7ACS - chains A and C of the 3 polymer chains in the assembly; structure by solution NMR.

[Chain A]
Name: Nucleoprotein
From: Severe acute respiratory syndrome coronavirus 2
Reference sequence: P0DTC9 (NCAP_SARS2); residues 4-140 here correspond to UniProt positions 44-180 (UniProt number = residue number + 40)
Chain sequence (140 residues; numbered 1 to 140; the number before each row is that of its first residue):
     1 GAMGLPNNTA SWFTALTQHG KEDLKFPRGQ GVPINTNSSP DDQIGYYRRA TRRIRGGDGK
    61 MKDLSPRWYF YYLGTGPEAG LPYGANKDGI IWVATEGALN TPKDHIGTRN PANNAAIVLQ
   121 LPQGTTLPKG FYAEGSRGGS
Construct notes: expression tag (1-3)
Reported in the primary citation:
  - binding site for the 7-nt RNA strand: Ser-65, Tyr-132

[Chain C]
Molecule: 7-nt RNA strand
Sequence (7 nucleotides; row label = number of the first residue in the row):
     8 GUCAGUG

[How chain A and chain C interact]
Pairs across the interface (15; chain A residue first):
  Arg-52(A) with C10(C), phosphate contact
  Ile-54(A) with G12(C), base contact
  Lys-60(A) with G14(C), phosphate contact
  Met-61(A) with G14(C), base contact
  Lys-62(A) with G12(C), base contact; U13(C), base contact; G14(C), base contact
  Arg-67(A) with G8(C), phosphate contact; U9(C), phosphate contact
  Tyr-69(A) with U9(C), phosphate contact
  Arg-109(A) with G8(C), sugar contact
  Pro-111(A) with G8(C), base contact; U9(C), sugar contact
  Ala-112(A) with G8(C), base contact
  Ala-116(A) with G8(C), sugar contact
Interface residues without a listed pair, chain A (13 interface residues in all): Thr-14, Ala-115
Interface residues without a listed pair, chain C (7 interface residues in all): A11

[Summary]
13 residues of chain A face 7 of chain C across their interface. The paper reports a binding site for the 7-nt
RNA strand at Ser-65(A) and Tyr-132(A).
Here chain A is Nucleoprotein (Severe acute respiratory syndrome coronavirus 2) and chain C is a 7-nt RNA
strand. Entry 7ACS (The SARS-CoV-2 nucleocapsid phosphoprotein N-terminal domain in complex with 7mer dsRNA)
was determined by solution NMR together with 7ACT from the same study.
